Entry 8UR7 (electron microscopy, 3.90 A resolution); this record covers chains A and B of the 3 polymer chains in the assembly.

# Chain A (and B)
Protein: Trimer head HA, Hemagglutinin HA1 chain
Source organism: synthetic construct
Notes: chain B of this document is another copy of the same molecule, construct and numbering; everything in this record applies to it too
UniProtKB: Q289M7 (HEMA_I00A1); residues 51-267 here correspond to UniProt positions 64-280 (UniProt number = residue number + 13)
Amino-acid sequence (423 residues; row label = number of the first residue in the row):
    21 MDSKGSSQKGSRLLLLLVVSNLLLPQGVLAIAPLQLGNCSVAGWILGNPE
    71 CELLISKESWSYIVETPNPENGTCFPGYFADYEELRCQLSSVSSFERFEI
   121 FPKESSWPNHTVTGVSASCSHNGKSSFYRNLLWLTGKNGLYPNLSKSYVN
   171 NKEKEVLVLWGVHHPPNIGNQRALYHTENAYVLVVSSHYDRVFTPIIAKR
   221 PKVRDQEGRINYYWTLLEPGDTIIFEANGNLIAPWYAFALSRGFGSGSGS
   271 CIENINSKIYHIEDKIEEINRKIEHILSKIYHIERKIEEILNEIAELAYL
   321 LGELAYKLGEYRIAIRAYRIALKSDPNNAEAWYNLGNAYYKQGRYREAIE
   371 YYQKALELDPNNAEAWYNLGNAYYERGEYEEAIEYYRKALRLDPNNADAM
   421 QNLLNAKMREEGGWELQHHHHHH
Disordered / not traced: 21-51, 315-443
Sequence notes: engineered mutation Phe95 (Tyr108 in Q289M7), Cys107 (Glu120 in Q289M7), Val169 (Ala182 in Q289M7), Asn190 (Asp203 in Q289M7), Leu203 (Ser216 in Q289M7), Asp210 (Ser223 in Q289M7), Val212 (Arg225 in Q289M7), Ile216 (Glu229 in Q289M7), Asp225 (Asn238 in Q289M7), Trp255 (Arg268 in Q289M7)
Cystine bridges: Cys59-Cys71, Cys94-Cys139, Cys107-Cys271
Covalent attachments: N-acetylglucosamine (NAG) linked to Asn58, Asn129, Asn163
Swiss-Prot annotation at these positions:
  - glycosylation (N-linked (GlcNAc...) asparagine): Asn58, Asn91, Asn129, Asn163
From the paper describing this entry:
  - mutagenesis - T155N/K157T, L194W: abolished binding to C05
  - mutagenesis - L194W: abolished binding to FluA-20

# Chain A / chain B interface
Residue-residue contacts (26):
  Ile216(A) - Leu203(B)  hydrophobic
  Ile216(A) - Val212(B)  hydrophobic
  Lys219(A) - Ile244(B)
  Pro221(A) - Ser207(B)
  Pro221(A) - Thr242(B)
  Arg229(A) - Ser207(B)  hydrogen bond (side chain-backbone)
  Cys271(A) - Ile272(B)  hydrophobic
  Ile275(A) - Ile275(B)  hydrophobic
  Ile275(A) - Asn276(B)
  Ile275(A) - Ile279(B)  hydrophobic
  Ile279(A) - Ile279(B)  hydrophobic
  Ile282(A) - Ile279(B)  hydrophobic
  Ile282(A) - Ile286(B)  hydrophobic
  Ile289(A) - Ile289(B)  hydrophobic
  Ile289(A) - Asn290(B)
  Ile289(A) - Ile293(B)  hydrophobic
  Ile293(A) - Ile293(B)  hydrophobic
  Ile296(A) - Ile296(B)  hydrophobic
  Ile296(A) - Leu297(B)  hydrophobic
  Lys299(A) - Ile300(B)
  Ile303(A) - Ile300(B)  hydrophobic
  Ile303(A) - Glu304(B)
  Lys306(A) - Ile307(B)
  Ile307(A) - Ile307(B)  hydrophobic
  Ile310(A) - Ile310(B)  hydrophobic
  Ile310(A) - Leu311(B)  hydrophobic
Also at the interface, not in a pair above, chain A (23 interface residues in all): Ala218, Arg220, Val223, Lys278, Lys285, Lys292, Ile300
Also at the interface, not in a pair above, chain B (26 interface residues in all): Val205, Ser206, His208, Asp210, Ile282, Ile303

# In short
The interface between chain A and chain B involves 23 residues on one side and 26 on the other; the contacts
include 1 hydrogen bond. The hydrogen-bonded pair is Arg229(A)-Ser207(B). From the paper: T155N/K157T and
L194W of chain A abolish binding to C05; L194W of chain A abolishes binding to FluA-20.
Both chains are Trimer head HA, Hemagglutinin HA1 chain (synthetic construct). Entry 8UR7 (I53_dn5
nanoparticle displaying the trimeric HA heads with heptad domain, TH-6heptad-I53_dn5 (local refinement of
TH-6heptad)) was determined by electron microscopy (same publication as 8UR5).
